Entry 6UTR (X-ray diffraction, 2.41 A resolution); this record covers chains D and F of the 6 polymer chains in the assembly.

# Chain D (and F)
Molecule: ATP-dependent sacrificial sulfur transferase LarE
From: Lactobacillus plantarum
Notes: chain F of this document is another copy of the same molecule, construct and numbering; everything in this record applies to it too
UniProt: A0A0G9FES3 (A0A0G9FES3_LACPN); numbering as in UniProt (aligned over 1-276)
Sequence (286 residues; each row starts with the number of its first residue):
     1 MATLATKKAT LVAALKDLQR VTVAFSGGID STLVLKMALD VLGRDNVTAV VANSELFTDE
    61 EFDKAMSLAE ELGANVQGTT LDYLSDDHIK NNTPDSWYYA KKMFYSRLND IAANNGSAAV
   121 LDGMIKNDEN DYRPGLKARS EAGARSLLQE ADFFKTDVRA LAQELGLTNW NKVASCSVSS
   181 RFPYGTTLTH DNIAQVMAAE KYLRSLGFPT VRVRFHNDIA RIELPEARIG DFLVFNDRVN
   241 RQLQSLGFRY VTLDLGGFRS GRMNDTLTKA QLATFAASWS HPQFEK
Unresolved in the structure: 1-7, 126-144, 260-286 (chain F: 1, 127-138, 261-286)
Construct notes: expression tag (277-286)
Bound ions: Cu ion: Asp-231 (shared with 1 residue of chain E; Asp-231(F) of chain F)
Reported in the primary citation:
  - mutagenesis - D231R: unchanged catalytic activity

# Interface between chain D and chain F
Contacting residue pairs (17):
  Glu-71(D) / Thr-156(F)  hydrogen bond
  Glu-71(D) / Arg-159(F)  salt bridge
  Glu-71(D) / Ala-160(F)
  Gln-163(D) / Thr-168(F)
  Leu-165(D) / Gln-163(F)
  Gly-166(D) / Gln-163(F)
  Gly-166(D) / Thr-168(F)
  Leu-167(D) / Gln-163(F)
  Thr-168(D) / Thr-168(F)
  Asn-169(D) / Arg-159(F)
  Leu-206(D) / Ala-227(F)
  Asp-231(D) / Ala-227(F)
  Asp-231(D) / Asp-231(F)
  Val-234(D) / Glu-226(F)
  Phe-235(D) / Glu-226(F)
  Phe-235(D) / Ala-227(F)
  Arg-238(D) / Glu-226(F)  salt bridge
Also at the interface, not in a pair above, chain D (16 interface residues in all): Ser-67, Leu-72, Phe-208, Arg-228
Also at the interface, not in a pair above, chain F (9 interface residues in all): Trp-170

# Overview
The interface between chain D and chain F involves 16 residues on one side and 9 on the other, with 1 hydrogen
bond and 2 salt bridges. Polar pairs include Glu-71(D)/Arg-159(F), Arg-238(D)/Glu-226(F) and
Glu-71(D)/Thr-156(F). From the paper: D231R of chain D leaves catalytic activity unchanged.
Chain D and chain F are both ATP-dependent sacrificial sulfur transferase LarE (Lactobacillus plantarum); the
structure, LarE, a sulfur transferase involved in synthesis of the cofactor for lactate racemase in complex
with ..., was determined by X-ray diffraction together with 6UTP, 6UTQ and 6UTT from the same study.
